PDB entry 6K0B | electron microscopy, 4.30 A resolution (low resolution: residue-level contacts below are approximate; hydrogen-bond / salt-bridge calls are withheld) | chains G and X of the 14 polymer chains in the assembly

== Chain G ==
Protein: Ribonuclease P protein component 4
From: Methanocaldococcus jannaschii (strain ATCC 43067 / DSM 2661 / JAL-1 / JCM 10045 / NBRC 100440)
Notes: EC 3.1.26.5; fragment: Rpp21
UniProt: Q58372 (RNP4_METJA); numbering as in UniProt (aligned over 1-128)
Sequence (128 residues; row label = number of the first residue in the row):
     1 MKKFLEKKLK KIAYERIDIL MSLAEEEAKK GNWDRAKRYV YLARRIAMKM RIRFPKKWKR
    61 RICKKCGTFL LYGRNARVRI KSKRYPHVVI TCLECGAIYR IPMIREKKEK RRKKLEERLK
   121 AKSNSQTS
Not modelled in the structure: 1, 122-128
Bound ions: Zn2+: Cys66, Cys92, Cys95
Curated features (UniProtKB/Swiss-Prot):
  - binding site (Zn(2+)): Cys63, Cys66, Cys92, Cys95

== Chain X ==
Molecule: RPR
From: Methanocaldococcus jannaschii
Notes: fragment: rpr
Sequence (258 nucleotides; each row starts with the number of its first residue; numbers below 1 keep their minus sign (G-1 is residue -1)):
    -1 GGAGGGGGCU GGUGACUUUC CCCUCUUUAA GAGGGGAGGA AGUUCCGCCC ACCCCAUUUA
    59 UGGGCAGCGU CCCCUGAGAA GGGGCGGGAG AUGCAGCAGA AACGACACGG CUCCGGAAGA
   119 GAUGACGAUG AUAGUGAAAG UUGAGGACUU CCGGAGAACC GGUGAAACGG GCAUCUCCCC
   179 UGCCCGGGGU GCAAGCCGGU UUCGGCGCUU AGCCGAAUGU CACCGAAAUU ACAGAAGGCG
   239 GGCUAUAGCC CCCAUUUU
What the authors report for this chain:
  - catalytic residues: G40, U41, A233, A234 (proposed by the authors, not directly observed)
  - catalytic residues: U42
  - mutagenesis - U42A, U42DEL: decreased catalytic activity

== How chain G and chain X interact ==
Residue-residue contacts (55):
  Arg51(G) - A93(X)
  Arg51(G) - G94(X)
  Arg51(G) - A163(X)
  Arg53(G) - C95(X)
  Arg53(G) - A96(X)
  Lys59(G) - U161(X)
  Lys59(G) - G162(X)
  Arg60(G) - G160(X)
  Arg60(G) - U161(X)
  Lys64(G) - G162(X)
  Lys64(G) - A164(X)
  Arg77(G) - G138(X)
  Arg77(G) - U139(X)
  Arg79(G) - G138(X)
  Arg79(G) - U139(X)
  Ile80(G) - G141(X)
  Lys81(G) - G138(X)
  Lys81(G) - U139(X)
  Ser82(G) - G128(X)
  Ser82(G) - A129(X)
  Lys83(G) - A129(X)
  Lys83(G) - A131(X)
  Lys83(G) - G132(X)
  Arg84(G) - G108(X)
  Arg84(G) - U133(X)
  Arg84(G) - A135(X)
  Tyr85(G) - G108(X)
  Tyr85(G) - A136(X)
  Tyr85(G) - A137(X)
  His87(G) - A137(X)
  Val89(G) - A137(X)
  Val89(G) - G138(X)
  Thr91(G) - G138(X)
  Ile98(G) - A137(X)
  Arg100(G) - A136(X)
  Arg100(G) - A137(X)
  Arg100(G) - C158(X)
  Arg100(G) - G159(X)
  Ile101(G) - G160(X)
  Pro102(G) - G160(X)
  Ile104(G) - G107(X)
  Arg105(G) - A98(X)
  Arg105(G) - G160(X)
  Lys107(G) - U127(X)
  Lys107(G) - G128(X)
  Lys108(G) - G107(X)
  Lys110(G) - U127(X)
  Arg111(G) - C149(X)
  Arg112(G) - C149(X)
  Arg112(G) - C150(X)
  Lys114(G) - G125(X)
  Leu115(G) - C149(X)
  Arg118(G) - A123(X)
  Arg118(G) - C124(X)
  Arg118(G) - U148(X)
Also at the interface, not in a pair above, chain G (33 interface residues in all): Arg45, Phe54, Pro86
Also at the interface, not in a pair above, chain X (34 interface residues in all): U73, A126

== Overview ==
The interface between chain G and chain X involves 33 residues on one side and 34 on the other. Curated
annotation (UniProt) lists 4 Zn2+-binding residues on chain G. From the paper: catalytic residues G40(X),
U41(X) and A233(X) among others; U42A and U42DEL of chain X reduce catalytic activity.
Here chain G is Ribonuclease P protein component 4 (Methanocaldococcus jannaschii (strain ATCC 43067 / DSM
2661 / JAL-1 / JCM 10045 / NBRC 100440)) and chain X is RPR (Methanocaldococcus jannaschii). Entry 6K0B
(cryo-EM structure of archaeal Ribonuclease P with mature tRNA) was determined by electron microscopy together
with 6K0A from the same study.
